2BPC - chain A; structure by X-ray diffraction, 2.80 A resolution.

[Chain A]
Protein: DNA polymerase beta
Source organism: Rattus norvegicus
Notes: EC 2.7.7.7
UniProtKB: P06766 (DPOB_RAT); residues 88-335 here correspond to UniProt positions 87-334 (UniProt number = residue number - 1)
Amino-acid sequence (248 residues; each row starts with the number of its first residue):
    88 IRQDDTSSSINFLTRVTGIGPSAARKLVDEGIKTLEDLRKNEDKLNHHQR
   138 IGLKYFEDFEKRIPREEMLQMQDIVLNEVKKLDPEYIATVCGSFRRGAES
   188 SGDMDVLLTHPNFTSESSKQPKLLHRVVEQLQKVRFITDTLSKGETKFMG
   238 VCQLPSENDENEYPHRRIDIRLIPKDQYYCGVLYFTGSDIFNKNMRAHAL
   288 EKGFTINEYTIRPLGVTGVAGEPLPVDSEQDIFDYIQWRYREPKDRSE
Unresolved in the structure: 88-90, 246-248
Small-molecule neighbours: Mn2+ (MN): Asp-190, Met-191, Arg-254, Asp-256

[Summary]
Ligands of chain A: Mn2+.
Chain A is DNA polymerase beta (Rattus norvegicus); the structure, Crystal structure of rat DNA polymerase
beta: evidence for a common polymerase mechanism, was determined by X-ray diffraction together with 1BPE, 1BPB
and 1BPD from the same study.
